Entry 3W98 (X-ray diffraction, 3.42 A resolution); this record covers chains B and J of the 10 polymer chains in the assembly.

[Chain B]
Protein: Histone H4
From: Homo sapiens
UniProtKB: P62805 (H4_HUMAN); residues 0-102 here correspond to UniProt positions 1-103 (UniProt number = residue number + 1)
Amino-acid sequence (106 residues; numbered -3 to 102; the number before each row is that of its first residue; numbers below 1 keep their minus sign (Gly-3 is residue -3)):
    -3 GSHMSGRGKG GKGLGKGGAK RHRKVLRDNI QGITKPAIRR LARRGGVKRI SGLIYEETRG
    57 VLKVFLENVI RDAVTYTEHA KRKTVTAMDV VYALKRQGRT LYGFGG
Disordered / not traced: -3 to 24, 101-102
Differences from the reference sequence: expression tag (-3 to -1)
Swiss-Prot annotation at these positions:
  - DNA-binding region: Lys16 to Lys20
  - modified residue: Ser1 (N-acetylserine), Arg3 (Asymmetric dimethylarginine), Lys5 (N6-(2-hydroxyisobutyryl)lysine), Lys8 (N6-(2-hydroxyisobutyryl)lysine), Lys12 (N6-(2-hydroxyisobutyryl)lysine), Lys16 (N6-(2-hydroxyisobutyryl)lysine), Lys20 (N6,N6,N6-trimethyllysine), Lys31 (N6-(2-hydroxyisobutyryl)lysine), Lys44 (N6-(2-hydroxyisobutyryl)lysine), Ser47 (Phosphoserine), Tyr51 (Phosphotyrosine), Lys59 (N6-(2-hydroxyisobutyryl)lysine), Lys77 (N6-(2-hydroxyisobutyryl)lysine), Lys79 (N6-(2-hydroxyisobutyryl)lysine), Thr80 (Phosphothreonine), Tyr88 (Phosphotyrosine), Lys91 (N6-(2-hydroxyisobutyryl)lysine)
  - cross-link (Glycyl lysine isopeptide (Lys-Gly)): Lys12 (interchain with G-Cter in SUMO2), Lys20 (interchain with G-Cter in SUMO2), Lys31 (interchain with G-Cter in SUMO2), Lys59 (interchain with G-Cter in SUMO2), Lys79 (interchain with G-Cter in SUMO2), Lys91 (interchain with G-Cter in SUMO2)

[Chain J]
Molecule: 146-nt DNA strand
Sequence (146 nucleotides; each row starts with the number of its first residue):
   147 ATCAATATCC ACCTGCAGAT TCTACCAAAA GTGTATTTGG AAACTGCTCC ATCAAAAGGC
   207 ATGTTCAGCT GAATTCAGCT GAACATGCCT TTTGATGGAG CAGTTTCCAA ATACACTTTT
   267 GGTAGAATCT GCAGGTGGAT ATTGAT

[Interface between chain B and chain J]
Pairs across the interface - 11 pairs, chain B then chain J:
  Arg35(B) - DA228(J)  salt bridge to the phosphate
  Arg45(B) - DG227(J)  hydrogen bond to the sugar
  Arg45(B) - DA228(J)  sugar contact
  Ile46(B) - DG227(J)  sugar contact
  Ile46(B) - DA228(J)  hydrogen bond to the phosphate
  Ser47(B) - DG227(J)  hydrogen bond to the phosphate
  Gly48(B) - DG227(J)  hydrogen bond to the phosphate
  Arg78(B) - DA248(J)  phosphate contact
  Lys79(B) - DC247(J)  phosphate contact
  Lys79(B) - DA248(J)  hydrogen bond to the phosphate
  Thr80(B) - DA248(J)  hydrogen bond to the phosphate
Other interface residues (no listed pair), chain B (11 interface residues in all): Arg39, Lys44, Lys77
Other interface residues (no listed pair), chain J (7 interface residues in all): DT226, DA229, DG249

[Summary]
11 residues of chain B and 7 residues of chain J are in contact, with 6 hydrogen bonds and 1 salt bridge.
Polar pairs include Arg45(B)-DG227(J), Ile46(B)-DA228(J) and Ser47(B)-DG227(J). From UniProt: a DNA-binding
region on chain B.
Here chain B is Histone H4 (Homo sapiens) and chain J is a 146-nt DNA strand. Entry 3W98 (Crystal Structure of
Human Nucleosome Core Particle lacking H3.1 N-terminal region) was determined by X-ray diffraction, deposited
together with 3W97 and 3W99.
